PDB entry 3CBB | X-ray diffraction, 2.00 A resolution | chains C and A of the 4 polymer chains in the assembly

# Chain C
Molecule: Hepatocyte Nuclear Factor 4-alpha promoter element DNA
Sequence (21 nucleotides; row label = number of the first residue in the row):
     1 TGAAGTCCAAAGTTCAGTCCC

# Chain A
Name: Hepatocyte Nuclear Factor 4-alpha, DNA binding domain
Source organism: Homo sapiens
Notes: fragment: DNA binding domain
Reference sequence: P41235 (HNF4A_HUMAN); residues 49-126 here correspond to UniProt positions 58-135 (UniProt number = residue number + 9)
Chain sequence (78 residues; row label = number of the first residue in the row):
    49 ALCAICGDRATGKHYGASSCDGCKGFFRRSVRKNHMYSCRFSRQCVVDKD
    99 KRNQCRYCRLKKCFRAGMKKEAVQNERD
Unresolved in the structure: 125-126
Swiss-Prot annotation at these positions:
  - zinc finger (NR C4-type): Cys51 to Cys71, Cys87 to Cys111
Metal / ion sites: Zn2+ site 1: Cys51, Cys54, Cys68, Cys71; Zn2+ site 2: Cys87, Cys93, Cys103, Cys106
What the authors report for this chain:
  - self-association interface (contacts with another copy of this molecule); pairs are residue here / residue on that copy: Arg88-Asp126 (salt bridge), Gln102-Glu124 (hydrogen bond)
  - binding site for Hepatocyte Nuclear Factor 4-alpha promoter element DNA (chain C): His62, Tyr63, Lys72, Arg76, Gln122, Arg125
  - specificity-determining residues: Arg76
  - disease-associated variants - G115S (over 50%), V121I, R125W (over 50%), D126H, D126Y: decreased signaling
  - disease-associated variants - G115S (-3.0 deg), V121I: decreased stability
  - disease-associated variants - G115S: abolished binding to Hepatocyte Nuclear Factor 4-alpha promoter element DNA (chain C)
  - disease-associated variants - V121I, R125W, D126H, D126Y: decreased binding to Hepatocyte Nuclear Factor 4-alpha promoter element DNA (chain C)
  - disease-associated variants - R125W, D126H: unchanged stability
  - post-translational modification sites: Ser78, Arg91 (citing earlier work)
  - contacts within the chain: Ser78-Tyr85 (hydrogen bond)

# Chain C / chain A interface
Pairs across the interface - 16 pairs, chain C then chain A:
  DA3(C) - Lys61(A)  sugar contact
  DA4(C) - Lys61(A)  phosphate contact
  DA4(C) - His62(A)  phosphate contact
  DA4(C) - Tyr63(A)  hydrogen bond to the phosphate
  DA4(C) - Ala120(A)  phosphate contact
  DA4(C) - Gln122(A)  phosphate contact
  DG5(C) - Tyr63(A)  hydrogen bond to the phosphate
  DG5(C) - Lys72(A)  hydrogen bond to the base
  DG5(C) - Arg76(A)  phosphate contact
  DG5(C) - Arg80(A)  salt bridge to the phosphate
  DG5(C) - Val121(A)  phosphate contact
  DG5(C) - Gln122(A)  hydrogen bond to the phosphate
  DG5(C) - Glu124(A)  phosphate contact
  DT6(C) - Arg76(A)  base contact
  DT6(C) - Arg80(A)  salt bridge to the phosphate
  DT6(C) - Glu124(A)  phosphate contact
Also at the interface, not in a pair above, chain C (5 interface residues in all): DC7
Also at the interface, not in a pair above, chain A (11 interface residues in all): Gly64

# Summary
Chain C and chain A form an interface of 5 and 11 residues respectively; the contacts include 4 hydrogen bonds
and 2 salt bridges. Among the polar pairs are DG5(C)-Lys72(A), DA4(C)-Tyr63(A) and DG5(C)-Tyr63(A). The paper
reports a binding site for Hepatocyte Nuclear Factor 4-alpha promoter element DNA (chain C) at His62(A),
Tyr63(A) and Lys72(A) among others; G115S, V121I and R125W of chain A, among others, reduce signaling; 5
substitutions were tested in all.
Chain C is Hepatocyte Nuclear Factor 4-alpha promoter element DNA and chain A is Hepatocyte Nuclear Factor
4-alpha, DNA binding domain (Homo sapiens); the structure, Crystal Structure of Hepatocyte Nuclear Factor
4alpha in complex with DNA: Diabetes Gene Product, was determined by X-ray diffraction.
